9NBD - chains E and C of the 8 polymer chains in the assembly; structure by electron microscopy, 8.10 A resolution (very low resolution: no residue pairs are listed; an interface is given only as per-side residue counts).

# Chain E
Molecule: AUGMIN subunit 5
Organism: Arabidopsis thaliana
UniProt: Q9FMB4 (AUG5_ARATH); aligned to UniProt positions 1-747 over residues 1-747 (the alignment contains insertions or deletions, so no single offset holds)
Amino-acid sequence (747 residues; row label = number of the first residue in the row):
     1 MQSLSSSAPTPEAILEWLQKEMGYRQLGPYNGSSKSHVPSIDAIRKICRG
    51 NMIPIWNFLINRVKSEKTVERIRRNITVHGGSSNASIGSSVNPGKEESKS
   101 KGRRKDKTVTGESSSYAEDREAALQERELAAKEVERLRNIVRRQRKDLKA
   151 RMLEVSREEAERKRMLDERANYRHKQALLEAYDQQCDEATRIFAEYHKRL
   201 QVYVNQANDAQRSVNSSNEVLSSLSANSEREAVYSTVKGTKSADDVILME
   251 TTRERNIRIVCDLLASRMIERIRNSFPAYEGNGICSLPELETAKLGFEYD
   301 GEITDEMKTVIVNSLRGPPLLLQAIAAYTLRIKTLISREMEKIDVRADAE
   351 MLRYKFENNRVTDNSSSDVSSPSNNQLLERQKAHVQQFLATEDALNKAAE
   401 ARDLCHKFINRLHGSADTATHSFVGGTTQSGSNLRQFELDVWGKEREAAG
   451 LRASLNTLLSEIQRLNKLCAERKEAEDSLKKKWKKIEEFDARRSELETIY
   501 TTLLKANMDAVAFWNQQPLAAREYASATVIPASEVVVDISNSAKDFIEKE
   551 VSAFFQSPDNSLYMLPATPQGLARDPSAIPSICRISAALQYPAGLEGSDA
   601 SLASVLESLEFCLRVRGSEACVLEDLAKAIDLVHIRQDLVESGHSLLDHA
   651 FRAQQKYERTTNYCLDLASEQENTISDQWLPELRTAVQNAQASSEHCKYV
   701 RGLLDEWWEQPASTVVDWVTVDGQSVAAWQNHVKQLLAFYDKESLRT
Not modelled in the structure: 79-118, 225-526

# Chain C
Molecule: AUGMIN subunit 3
Organism: Arabidopsis thaliana
UniProt: Q0WQE7 (AUG3_ARATH); residues 1-617 here = UniProt positions 1-617
Amino-acid sequence (617 residues; numbered 1 to 617; the number before each row is that of its first residue):
     1 MSSARLCSLVAELGYEGAGKLDPDSFEWPFQYDDARPILDWICSSLRPSN
    51 VLSLAELSLYEQFQRDGKLLEGDDLDQAYDSISAFSSRRNNQEAVFGAEE
   101 SIKEVRDATLAHKAEALELQRQLRRLQTQYDLLTGQSSALIQGRRARVAA
   151 TSAVSGQITAIEDSLSARNLQMNGVLGRLASTSQELAHYHSGEEDGIYLA
   201 YSDFHAYLAGDSACTKELNQWFAKQLDTGPYRLVAEEGKSKCSWVSLDDT
   251 SNMLRDLEKSQHQRVAELQRLRSIFGTSERQWIEAQVENAKQQAILLTLK
   301 SQVTSVEAHIHFDLHSLRRKHADLVEEISTLYQKEEKLLSETIPELCWEL
   351 AQLQDTYILQGDYDLKVMRQELYISKQKVFINHLVNQLARHQFLKLACQL
   401 EKKNMLGAFSLLKVIESELQGYLSATRSRVGRCSALIQAASDVQEQGAVD
   451 DRDSFLHGVRDLLSIHSNTQAGLSTYVSAPAIIQQIVALQSDLSSLQSDL
   501 ENSLPDDRNRCINELCTHIQNLQQLLFASSTTAQPILTPWPLMKELDEMG
   551 KINSKLSTAVEEVTLEHRNKREIVKHHAKDVELQRRVFVDFFCNPERLRN
   601 QVRELNALVRARQASSS
Not modelled in the structure: 66-101, 198-403

# Chain E / chain C interface
At this resolution (8 A) residue pairs are not listed: 211 residues of chain E and 189 of chain C lie at the interface.

# Summary
The interface between chain E and chain C involves 211 residues on one side and 189 on the other.
Chain E is AUGMIN subunit 5 and chain C is AUGMIN subunit 3, both from Arabidopsis thaliana; the structure,
AUGMIN Dimer, was determined by electron microscopy (same publication as 9NA8, 9NA9, 9NBA and 9NBB).
